PDB entry 6B2R | X-ray diffraction, 1.77 A resolution | chains A and B

[Chain A]
Molecule: 3-oxoacyl-[ACP] synthase III
From: Xanthomonas campestris pv. campestris (strain ATCC 33913 / DSM 3586 / NCPPB 528 / LMG 568 / P 25)
Notes: EC 2.3.1.41
Reference sequence: Q8PDX2 (Q8PDX2_XANCP); residues 21-358 here correspond to UniProt positions 1-338 (UniProt number = residue number - 20)
Amino-acid sequence (358 residues; each row starts with the number of its first residue):
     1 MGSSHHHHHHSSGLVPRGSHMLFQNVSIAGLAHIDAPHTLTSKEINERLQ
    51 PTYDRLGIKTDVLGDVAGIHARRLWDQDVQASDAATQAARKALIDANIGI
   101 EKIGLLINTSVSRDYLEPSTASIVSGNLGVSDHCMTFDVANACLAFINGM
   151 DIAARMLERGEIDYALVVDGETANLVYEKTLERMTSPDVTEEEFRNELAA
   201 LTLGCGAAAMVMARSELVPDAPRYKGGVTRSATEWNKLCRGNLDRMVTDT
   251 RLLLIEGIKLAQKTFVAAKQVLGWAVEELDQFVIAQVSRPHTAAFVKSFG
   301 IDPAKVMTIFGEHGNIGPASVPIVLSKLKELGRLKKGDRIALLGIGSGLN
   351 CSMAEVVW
Disordered / not traced: 1-14
Sequence notes: initiating methionine (1); expression tag (2-20); engineered mutation Ala285 (His265 in Q8PDX2)
Curated features (UniProtKB/Swiss-Prot):
  - active site: Glu117 (Proton acceptor), Cys143 (Acyl-thioester intermediate)
  - binding site (Mn(2+)): His38, Asp76

[Chain B]
Molecule: 3-oxoacyl-[ACP] synthase III
From: Xanthomonas campestris pv. campestris (strain ATCC 33913 / DSM 3586 / NCPPB 528 / LMG 568 / P 25)
Notes: EC 2.3.1.41
Reference sequence: Q8PDX2 (Q8PDX2_XANCP); residues 21-358 here correspond to UniProt positions 1-338 (UniProt number = residue number - 20)
Amino-acid sequence (358 residues; row label = number of the first residue in the row):
     1 MGSSHHHHHHSSGLVPRGSHMLFQNVSIAGLAHIDAPHTLTSKEINERLQ
    51 PTYDRLGIKTDVLGDVAGIHARRLWDQDVQASDAATQAARKALIDANIGI
   101 EKIGLLINTSVSRDYLEPSTASIVSGNLGVSDHCMTFDVANACLAFINGM
   151 DIAARMLERGEIDYALVVDGETANLVYEKTLERMTSPDVTEEEFRNELAA
   201 LTLGCGAAAMVMARSELVPDAPRYKGGVTRSATEWNKLCRGNLDRMVTDT
   251 RLLLIEGIKLAQKTFVAAKQVLGWAVEELDQFVIAQVSRPHTAAFVKSFG
   301 IDPAKVMTIFGEHGNIGPASVPIVLSKLKELGRLKKGDRIALLGIGSGLN
   351 CSMAEVVW
Disordered / not traced: 1-19
Sequence notes: initiating methionine (1); expression tag (2-20); engineered mutation Ala285 (His265 in Q8PDX2)
Modified positions: Cys143 (S-hydroxycysteine; CSO)
Curated features (UniProtKB/Swiss-Prot):
  - active site: Glu117 (Proton acceptor), Cys143 (Acyl-thioester intermediate)
  - binding site (Mn(2+)): His38, Asp76

[Interface between chain A and chain B]
Contacting residue pairs (94):
  Met21(A) - Arg159(B)  hydrogen bond (backbone-side chain)
  Met21(A) - Gly160(B)
  Met21(A) - Glu161(B)
  Leu22(A) - Arg159(B)  hydrogen bond (backbone-side chain)
  Phe23(A) - Arg159(B)
  Val111(A) - Leu116(B)
  Val111(A) - Glu117(B)
  Arg113(A) - Arg113(B)
  Arg113(A) - Leu116(B)
  Arg113(A) - Ala140(B)
  Tyr115(A) - Arg240(B)
  Tyr115(A) - Gly241(B)
  Tyr115(A) - Asn242(B)
  Leu116(A) - Val111(B)
  Leu116(A) - Gly241(B)  hydrogen bond (backbone-backbone)
  Leu116(A) - Asn242(B)
  Leu116(A) - Leu243(B)
  Glu117(A) - Val111(B)
  Glu117(A) - Ala142(B)
  Glu117(A) - Cys239(B)
  Glu117(A) - Arg240(B)
  Glu117(A) - Gly241(B)  hydrogen bond (backbone-backbone)
  Glu117(A) - Ser347(B)  hydrogen bond
  Pro118(A) - Asn236(B)
  Pro118(A) - Cys239(B)
  Ser119(A) - Ala140(B)
  Ser122(A) - Thr233(B)
  Ser122(A) - Asn236(B)
  Ser122(A) - Gly348(B)
  Ser122(A) - Asn350(B)  hydrogen bond
  Ile123(A) - Asn236(B)
  Ser125(A) - Thr233(B)
  Gly126(A) - Thr233(B)  hydrogen bond (backbone-side chain)
  Gly126(A) - Asn236(B)
  Val130(A) - Thr233(B)
  Ser131(A) - Ser231(B)  hydrogen bond (backbone-side chain)
  Asp132(A) - Arg230(B)
  Asp132(A) - Ser231(B)  hydrogen bond (backbone-backbone)
  Asp132(A) - Lys263(B)  salt bridge
  His133(A) - Arg230(B)
  Cys134(A) - Ser231(B)  hydrogen bond (backbone-side chain)
  Thr136(A) - Asn141(B)  hydrogen bond (backbone-side chain)
  Thr136(A) - Asn350(B)
  Phe137(A) - Ala140(B)
  Phe137(A) - Asn141(B)
  Phe137(A) - Ile152(B)  hydrophobic
  Asp138(A) - Val139(B)
  Asp138(A) - Ala140(B)  hydrogen bond (backbone-backbone)
  Val139(A) - Phe137(B)  hydrophobic
  Val139(A) - Asp138(B)
  Ala140(A) - Arg113(B)
  Ala140(A) - Ser119(B)
  Ala140(A) - Phe137(B)
  Ala140(A) - Asp138(B)  hydrogen bond (backbone-backbone)
  Asn141(A) - Thr136(B)  hydrogen bond (side chain-backbone)
  Asn141(A) - Phe137(B)
  Ala142(A) - Glu117(B)
  Arg155(A) - Met156(B)
  Arg155(A) - Arg159(B)
  Arg155(A) - Glu161(B)  salt bridge
  Met156(A) - Arg155(B)
  Glu158(A) - Arg159(B)  salt bridge
  Arg159(A) - Met21(B)  hydrogen bond (side chain-backbone)
  Arg159(A) - Leu22(B)
  Arg159(A) - Phe23(B)
  Arg159(A) - Glu158(B)  salt bridge
  Glu161(A) - Arg155(B)  salt bridge
  Thr229(A) - Met135(B)
  Arg230(A) - Asp132(B)
  Arg230(A) - His133(B)  hydrogen bond
  Ser231(A) - Ser131(B)  hydrogen bond (side chain-backbone)
  Ser231(A) - Asp132(B)  hydrogen bond (backbone-backbone)
  Ser231(A) - Cys134(B)  hydrogen bond (side chain-backbone)
  Thr233(A) - Ser122(B)
  Thr233(A) - Ser125(B)
  Thr233(A) - Gly126(B)
  Thr233(A) - Val130(B)
  Asn236(A) - Pro118(B)
  Asn236(A) - Ser122(B)
  Asn236(A) - Ile123(B)
  Asn236(A) - Gly126(B)
  Cys239(A) - Glu117(B)
  Cys239(A) - Pro118(B)
  Arg240(A) - Tyr115(B)  hydrogen bond
  Arg240(A) - Glu117(B)
  Gly241(A) - Tyr115(B)
  Gly241(A) - Leu116(B)  hydrogen bond (backbone-backbone)
  Gly241(A) - Glu117(B)  hydrogen bond (backbone-backbone)
  Asn242(A) - Leu116(B)
  Leu243(A) - Leu116(B)
  Lys263(A) - Asp132(B)  salt bridge
  Ser347(A) - Glu117(B)  hydrogen bond
  Gly348(A) - Ser122(B)
  Asn350(A) - Thr136(B)
Also at the interface, not in a pair above, chain A (49 interface residues in all): Asp114, Met135, Asn148, Ile152
Also at the interface, not in a pair above, chain B (52 interface residues in all): Cys143, Asn148, Thr229, Glu234, Met246

[Overview]
49 residues of chain A face 52 of chain B across their interface, with 23 hydrogen bonds and 6 salt bridges.
Among the polar pairs are Asp132(A)-Lys263(B), Arg155(A)-Glu161(B) and Glu158(A)-Arg159(B).
Chain A is 3-oxoacyl-[ACP] synthase III and chain B is 3-oxoacyl-[ACP] synthase III, both from Xanthomonas
campestris pv. campestris (strain ATCC 33913 / DSM 3586 / NCPPB 528 / LMG 568 / P 25); the structure, Crystal
structure of Xanthomonas campestris OleA H285A, was determined by X-ray diffraction (same publication as 6B2S
and 6B2T).
